PDB entry 3HRF | X-ray diffraction, 1.90 A resolution | chain A

== Chain A ==
Molecule: 3-phosphoinositide-dependent protein kinase 1
Source organism: Homo sapiens
Notes: fragment: pdk1 kinase domain
Reference sequence: O15530 (PDPK1_HUMAN); numbering as in UniProt (aligned over 51-359)
Sequence (311 residues; numbered 49 to 359; the number before each row is that of its first residue):
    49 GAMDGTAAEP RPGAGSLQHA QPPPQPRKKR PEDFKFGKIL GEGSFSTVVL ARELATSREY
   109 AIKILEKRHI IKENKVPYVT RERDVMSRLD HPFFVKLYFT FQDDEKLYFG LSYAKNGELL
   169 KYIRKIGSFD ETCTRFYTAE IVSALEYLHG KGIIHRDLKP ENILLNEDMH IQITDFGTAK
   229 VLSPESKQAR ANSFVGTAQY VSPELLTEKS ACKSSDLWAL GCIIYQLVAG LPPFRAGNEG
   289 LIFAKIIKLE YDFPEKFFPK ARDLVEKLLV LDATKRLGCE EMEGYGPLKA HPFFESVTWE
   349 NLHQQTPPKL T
Unresolved in the structure: 49-74
Modified / non-standard residues: Ser241 (phosphoserine; SEP)
Construct notes: engineered mutation Gly288 (Tyr in O15530), Ala292 (Gln in O15530)
Residues lining bound ligands:
  - ATP (adenosine-5'-triphosphate): Leu88, Gly89, Glu90, Gly91, Ser92, Ser94, Val96, Ala109, Lys111, Val143, Leu159, Ser160, Tyr161, Ala162, Glu166, Leu212, Thr222, Asp223
  - PIF-pocket (P47; (2Z)-5-(4-chlorophenyl)-3-phenylpent-2-enoic acid): Lys76, Lys115, Ile118, Ile119, Val124, Val127, Thr128, Arg131, Thr148, Phe149, Gln150, Leu155, Tyr156, Phe157
Curated features (UniProtKB/Swiss-Prot):
  - active site: Asp205 (Proton acceptor)
  - binding site (ATP): Ser92 to Ser94, Lys111, Ser160 to Ala162, Glu166, Glu209, Asp223
  - modified residue: Ser241 (Phosphoserine), Lys304 (N6-acetyllysine), Thr354 (Phosphothreonine)
  - mutagenesis: Ser241 (S241A: No activation), Ala277 (A277V: 3-fold increase in kinase activity), Thr354 (T354A: Abolishes phosphorylation by MELK)

== Overview ==
Chain A binds ATP and PIF-pocket. Curated annotation (UniProt) lists active-site residue Asp205, 10
ATP-binding residues and 3 mutagenesis sites.
Chain A is 3-phosphoinositide-dependent protein kinase 1 (Homo sapiens); the structure, Crystal structure of
Human PDK1 kinase domain in complex with an allosteric activator bound to the ..., was determined by X-ray
diffraction, deposited together with 3HRC.
